PDB entry 5NES | X-ray diffraction, 1.61 A resolution | chains A and D of the 5 polymer chains in the assembly

Chain A (and D):
Molecule: Fucose-binding lectin II (PA-IIL)
Source organism: Pseudomonas aeruginosa
Notes: chain D of this document is another copy of the same molecule, construct and numbering; everything in this record applies to it too
UniProt: A0A069Q9V4 (A0A069Q9V4_PSEAI); residues 1-114 here correspond to UniProt positions 2-115 (UniProt number = residue number + 1)
Amino-acid sequence (114 residues; row label = number of the first residue in the row):
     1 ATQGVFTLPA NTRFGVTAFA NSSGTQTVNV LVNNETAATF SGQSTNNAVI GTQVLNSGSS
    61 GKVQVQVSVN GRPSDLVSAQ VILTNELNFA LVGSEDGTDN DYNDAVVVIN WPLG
Ion coordination: Ca2+ site 1: Asn21, Asp101, Asn103, Asp104 (together with ZDC) (shared with 1 residue of chain C); Ca2+ site 2: Glu95, Asp99, Asp101, Asp104 (together with ZDC); Ca2+ site 3: Gly114 (together with ZDC) (shared with 4 residues of chain C)
Small-molecule neighbours: ZDC (3,7-anhydro-2,8-dideoxy-L-glycero-D-gluco-octonic acid): Asn21, Ser22, Ser23, Thr45, Glu95, Asp96, Gly97, Asp99, Asp101, Asn103, Asp104

Interface between chain A and chain D:
Contacting residue pairs (18):
  Ala1(A) - Thr84(D)
  Thr2(A) - Thr84(D)  hydrogen bond (backbone-side chain)
  Val5(A) - Asn85(D)
  Phe6(A) - Asn85(D)
  Thr7(A) - Asn85(D)  hydrogen bond
  Ala79(A) - Ile82(D)
  Gln80(A) - Gln80(D)
  Gln80(A) - Val81(D)
  Gln80(A) - Ile82(D)  hydrogen bond (backbone-backbone)
  Val81(A) - Gln80(D)
  Ile82(A) - Ala79(D)
  Ile82(A) - Gln80(D)  hydrogen bond (backbone-backbone)
  Thr84(A) - Ala1(D)
  Thr84(A) - Thr2(D)  hydrogen bond (side chain-backbone)
  Thr84(A) - Gln3(D)
  Asn85(A) - Val5(D)
  Asn85(A) - Phe6(D)
  Asn85(A) - Thr7(D)  hydrogen bond
Other interface residues (no listed pair), chain A (13 interface residues in all): Gln3, Leu83
Other interface residues (no listed pair), chain D (13 interface residues in all): Leu83

Overview:
Chain A and chain D each contribute 13 residues to their interface, with 6 hydrogen bonds. Among the polar
pairs are Thr2(A)-Thr84(D), Thr7(A)-Asn85(D) and Gln80(A)-Ile82(D). Chain A binds compound ZDC. Asn21(A),
Asp101(A), Asn103(A) and Asp104(A) form the Ca2+ site 1.
Chain A and chain D are both Fucose-binding lectin II (PA-IIL) (Pseudomonas aeruginosa); the structure,
Discovery, crystal structures and atomic force microscopy study of thioether ligated D,L-cyclic antimicrobial
peptides against multidrug ..., was determined by X-ray diffraction together with 5NEY and 5NF0 from the same
study.
